7K8V - chains A and H of the 7 polymer chains in the assembly; structure by electron microscopy, 3.80 A resolution.

# Chain A
Molecule: Spike glycoprotein
From: Severe acute respiratory syndrome coronavirus 2
Reference sequence: P0DTC2 (SPIKE_SARS2); residues 1-1213 here = UniProt positions 1-1213
Sequence (1259 residues; numbered 1 to 1259; the number before each row is that of its first residue):
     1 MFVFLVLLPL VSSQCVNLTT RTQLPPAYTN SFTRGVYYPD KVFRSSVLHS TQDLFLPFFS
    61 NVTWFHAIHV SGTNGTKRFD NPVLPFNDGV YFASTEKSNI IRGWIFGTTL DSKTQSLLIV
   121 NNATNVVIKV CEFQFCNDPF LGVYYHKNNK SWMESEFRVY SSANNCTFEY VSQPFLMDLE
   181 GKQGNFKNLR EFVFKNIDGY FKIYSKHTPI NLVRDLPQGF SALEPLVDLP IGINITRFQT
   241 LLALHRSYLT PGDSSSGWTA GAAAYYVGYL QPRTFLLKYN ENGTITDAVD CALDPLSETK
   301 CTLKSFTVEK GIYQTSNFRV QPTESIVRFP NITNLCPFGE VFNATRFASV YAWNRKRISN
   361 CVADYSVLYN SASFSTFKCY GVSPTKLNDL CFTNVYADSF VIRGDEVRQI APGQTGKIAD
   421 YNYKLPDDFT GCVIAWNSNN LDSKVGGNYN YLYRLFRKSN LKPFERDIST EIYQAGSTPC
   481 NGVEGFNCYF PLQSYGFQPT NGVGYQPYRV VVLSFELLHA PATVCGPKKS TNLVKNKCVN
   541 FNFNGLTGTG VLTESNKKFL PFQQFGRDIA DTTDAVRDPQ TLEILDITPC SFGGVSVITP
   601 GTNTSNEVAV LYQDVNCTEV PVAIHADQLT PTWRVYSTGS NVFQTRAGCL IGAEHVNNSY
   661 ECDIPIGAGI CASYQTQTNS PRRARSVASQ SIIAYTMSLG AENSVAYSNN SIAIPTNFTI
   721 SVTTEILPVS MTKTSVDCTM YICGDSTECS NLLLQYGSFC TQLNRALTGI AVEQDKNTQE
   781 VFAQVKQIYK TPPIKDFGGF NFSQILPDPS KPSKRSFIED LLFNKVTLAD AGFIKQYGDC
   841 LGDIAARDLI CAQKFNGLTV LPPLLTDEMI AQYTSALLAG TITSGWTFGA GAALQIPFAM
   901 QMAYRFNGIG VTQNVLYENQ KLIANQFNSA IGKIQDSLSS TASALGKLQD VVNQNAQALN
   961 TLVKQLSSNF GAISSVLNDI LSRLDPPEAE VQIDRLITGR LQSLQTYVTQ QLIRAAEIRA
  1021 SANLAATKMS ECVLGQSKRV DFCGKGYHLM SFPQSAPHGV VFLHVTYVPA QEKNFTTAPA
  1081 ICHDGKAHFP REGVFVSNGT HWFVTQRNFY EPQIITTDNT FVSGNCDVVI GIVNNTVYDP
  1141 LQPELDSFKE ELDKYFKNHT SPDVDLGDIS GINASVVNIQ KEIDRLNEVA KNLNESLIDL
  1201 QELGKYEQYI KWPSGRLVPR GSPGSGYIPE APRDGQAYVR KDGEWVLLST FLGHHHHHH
Unresolved in the structure: 1-26, 70-81, 114-115, 144-165, 173-185, 243-262, 443-447, 477-483, 502, 621-640, 677-689, 812, 828-854, 1148-1259
Differences from the reference sequence: conflict Glu-607 (Gln in P0DTC2), Pro-986 (Lys in P0DTC2), Pro-987 (Val in P0DTC2); expression tag (1214-1259)
Disulfide bonds: Cys-131/Cys-166, Cys-291/Cys-301, Cys-336/Cys-361, Cys-379/Cys-432, Cys-391/Cys-525, Cys-538/Cys-590, Cys-617/Cys-649, Cys-662/Cys-671, Cys-738/Cys-760, Cys-743/Cys-749, Cys-1032/Cys-1043, Cys-1082/Cys-1126
Glycans and other covalent adducts: N-acetylglucosamine (NAG) linked to Asn-61, Asn-122, Asn-234, Asn-343, Asn-616, Asn-657, Asn-709, Asn-717, Asn-801, Asn-1074, Asn-1098, Asn-1134
From the paper describing this entry:
  - mutagenesis - R346S, N439K, N440K: decreased binding to C135

# Chain H
Molecule: C110 Fab Heavy Chain
From: Homo sapiens
Notes: antibody fragment or engineered binder
Sequence (240 residues; each row starts with the number of its first residue; a row labelled like 82A-82C holds insertion residues (82A, then the next letters in order)):
     1 QVQLQQSGAE VKKPGESLKI SCKGSGYSFT SYWIGWVRQM PGKGLEWMGI IY
   52A P
    53 GDSDTRYSPS FQGQVTISAD KSISTAYMQW
82A-82C SSL
    83 KASDTAMYYC ARSFRDDP
100A-100K RIAVAGPADAF
   101 DIWGQGTMVT VSSASTKGPS VFPLAPSSKS TSGGTAALGC LVKDYFPEPV TVSWNSGALT
   161 SGVHTFPAVL QSSGLYSLSS VVTVPSSSLG TQTYICNVNH KPSNTKVDKR VEPKSCDKTH
   221 HHHHH
Unresolved in the structure: 112-225
Disulfide bonds: Cys-22/Cys-92

# How chain A and chain H interact
Pairs across the interface (7):
  Tyr-449(A) / Gly-100F(H)
  Tyr-449(A) / Pro-100G(H)  hydrophobic
  Asn-450(A) / Asp-99(H)
  Leu-452(A) / Ala-100C(H)  hydrophobic
  Phe-490(A) / Ala-100C(H)  hydrophobic
  Ser-494(A) / Val-100D(H)
  Gln-498(A) / Trp-33(H)
Interface residues without a listed pair, chain A (8 interface residues in all): Tyr-351, Asn-448
Interface residues without a listed pair, chain H (8 interface residues in all): Pro-100, Ile-100B

# Overview
Chain A and chain H each contribute 8 residues to their interface. N-acetylglucosamine is covalently linked to
Asn-61(A), Asn-122(A), Asn-234(A), Asn-343(A), Asn-616(A) and Asn-657(A) and 6 more. The paper reports that
R346S, N439K and N440K of chain A reduce binding to C135.
Chain A is Spike glycoprotein (Severe acute respiratory syndrome coronavirus 2) and chain H is C110 Fab Heavy
Chain (Homo sapiens); the structure, Structure of the SARS-CoV-2 S 2P trimer in complex with the human
neutralizing antibody Fab fragment ..., was determined by electron microscopy together with 7K8O, 7K8P, 7K8R,
7K8S, 7K8W and 7K8Z from the same study.
